PDB entry 6FB9 | X-ray diffraction, 2.95 A resolution | chains A and B of the 6 polymer chains in the assembly

[Chain A]
Name: DNA endonuclease I-CreI
Organism: Chlamydomonas reinhardtii
Notes: EC 3.1.-.-
UniProt: P05725 (DNE1_CHLRE); residue numbers follow UniProt; this construct covers 2-153
Sequence (154 residues; each row starts with the number of its first residue):
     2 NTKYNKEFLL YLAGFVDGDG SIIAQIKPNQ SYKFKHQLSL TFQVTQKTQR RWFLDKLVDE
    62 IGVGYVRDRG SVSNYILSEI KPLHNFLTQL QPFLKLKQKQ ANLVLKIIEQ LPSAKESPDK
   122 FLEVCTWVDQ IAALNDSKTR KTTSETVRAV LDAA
Differences from the reference sequence: conflict N75 (Asp in P05725); expression tag (154-155)
Ion coordination: Mn2+ site 1: G19 (shared with D220(B) of chain B; 1 residue of chain C; 1 residue of chain F); Mn2+ site 2: D20 (shared with G219(B) of chain B; 1 residue of chain D; 1 residue of chain E); Mn2+ site 3: A134, N136
Residues lining bound ligands:
  - s-1,2-propanediol (PGO), molecule 1: F9, Y12, L13, F54, K57, L58, E61
  - s-1,2-propanediol (PGO), molecule 2: L97, K98, Q101, L135, N136, D137
Reported in the primary citation:
  - catalytic residues: D20 (citing earlier work)

[Chain B]
Name: DNA endonuclease I-CreI
Organism: Chlamydomonas reinhardtii
Notes: EC 3.1.-.-
UniProt: P05725 (DNE1_CHLRE); residues 202-353 here correspond to UniProt positions 2-153 (UniProt number = residue number - 200)
Sequence (154 residues; numbered 202 to 355; the number before each row is that of its first residue):
   202 NTKYNKEFLL YLAGFVDGDG SIIAQIKPNQ SYKFKHQLSL TFQVTQKTQR RWFLDKLVDE
   262 IGVGYVRDRG SVSNYILSEI KPLHNFLTQL QPFLKLKQKQ ANLVLKIIEQ LPSAKESPDK
   322 FLEVCTWVDQ IAALNDSKTR KTTSETVRAV LDAA
Disordered / not traced: 355
Differences from the reference sequence: conflict N275 (Asp75 in P05725); expression tag (354-355)
Ion coordination: Mn2+ site 1: G219 (shared with D20(A) of chain A; 1 residue of chain D; 1 residue of chain E); Mn2+ site 2: D220 (shared with D20(A) of chain A; 1 residue of chain C; 1 residue of chain D; 1 residue of chain E; 1 residue of chain F)
Residues lining bound ligands:
  - s-1,2-propanediol (PGO), molecule 1: F209, F254, K257, L258, E261
  - s-1,2-propanediol (PGO), molecule 2: D218, L297, K298, Q301, L335, N336, D337

[Chain A / chain B interface]
Pairs across the interface (41; chain A residue first):
  K7(A) - E208(B)  salt bridge
  E8(A) - K207(B)  salt bridge
  E8(A) - L211(B)
  L11(A) - L211(B)  hydrophobic
  L11(A) - Y212(B)
  Y12(A) - L211(B)
  Y12(A) - A214(B)
  Y12(A) - G215(B)
  Y12(A) - D218(B)  hydrogen bond
  Y12(A) - F294(B)
  Y12(A) - K296(B)
  A14(A) - Y212(B)
  G15(A) - Y212(B)
  G15(A) - G215(B)
  G15(A) - F216(B)  hydrogen bond (backbone-backbone)
  F16(A) - G215(B)
  F16(A) - F216(B)
  F16(A) - D218(B)
  F16(A) - G219(B)
  F16(A) - L297(B)  hydrophobic
  D18(A) - Y212(B)  hydrogen bond
  D18(A) - F216(B)
  G19(A) - F216(B)
  G19(A) - D220(B)
  D20(A) - G219(B)
  D20(A) - D220(B)
  Q47(A) - L297(B)
  K48(A) - D337(B)
  R51(A) - D337(B)  salt bridge
  W53(A) - K296(B)
  W53(A) - L297(B)  hydrophobic
  F54(A) - L297(B)  hydrophobic
  F94(A) - Y212(B)
  K96(A) - Y212(B)
  L97(A) - F216(B)  hydrophobic
  L97(A) - Q247(B)
  L97(A) - R251(B)
  L97(A) - W253(B)  hydrophobic
  L97(A) - F254(B)  hydrophobic
  D137(A) - K248(B)
  D137(A) - R251(B)  salt bridge
Also at the interface, not in a pair above, chain A (20 interface residues in all): Q50
Also at the interface, not in a pair above, chain B (21 interface residues in all): Q250, E261

[Summary]
20 residues of chain A face 21 of chain B across their interface; the contacts include 3 hydrogen bonds and 4
salt bridges. Among the polar pairs are K7(A)-E208(B), E8(A)-K207(B) and R51(A)-D337(B). Ligands of chain A:
s-1,2-propanediol. Chain B binds s-1,2-propanediol. D20(A) and G219(B) form the Mn2+ site 1. The paper reports
the catalytic residue D20(A).
Chain A and chain B are both DNA endonuclease I-CreI (Chlamydomonas reinhardtii); the structure, Crystal
Structure of the I-CreI Homing Endonuclease D75N variant in complex with an altered version of ..., was
determined by X-ray diffraction together with 6FB0, 6FB1, 6FB2, 6FB5, 6FB6, 6FB7 and 6FB8 from the same study.
